PDB entry 8UTA | X-ray diffraction, 3.05 A resolution | chains H and L of the 3 polymer chains in the assembly

Chain H:
Molecule: Fab BL3-6 S97N heavy chain
Source organism: Mus musculus
Notes: antibody fragment or engineered binder
Amino-acid sequence (233 residues; row label = number of the first residue in the row):
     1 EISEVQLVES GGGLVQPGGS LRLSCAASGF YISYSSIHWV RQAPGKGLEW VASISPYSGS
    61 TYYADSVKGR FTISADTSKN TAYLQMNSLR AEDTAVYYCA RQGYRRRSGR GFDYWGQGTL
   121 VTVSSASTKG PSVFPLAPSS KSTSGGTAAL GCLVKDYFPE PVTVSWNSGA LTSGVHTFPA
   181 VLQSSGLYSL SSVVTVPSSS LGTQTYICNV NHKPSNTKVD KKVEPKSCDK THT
Disordered / not traced: 1-3, 229-233
Cystine bridges: Cys25-Cys99, Cys152-Cys208

Chain L:
Molecule: Fab BL3-6 S97N light chain
Source organism: Mus musculus
Notes: antibody fragment or engineered binder
Amino-acid sequence (215 residues; numbered 1 to 215; the number before each row is that of its first residue):
     1 SDIQMTQSPS SLSASVGDRV TITCRASQSV SSAVAWYQQK PGKAPKLLIY SASSLYSGVP
    61 SRFSGSRSGT DFTLTISSLQ PEDFATYYCQ QSYSFPNTFG QGTKVEIKRT VAAPSVFIFP
   121 PSDEQLKSGT ASVVCLLNNF YPREAKVQWK VDNALQSGNS QESVTEQDSK DSTYSLSSTL
   181 TLSKADYEKH KVYACEVTHQ GLSSPVTKSF NRGEC
Cystine bridges: Cys24-Cys89, Cys135-Cys195

Interface between chain H and chain L:
Cross-chain cystine bridges: Cys228(H)-Cys215(L)
Residue-residue contacts (71):
  Val40(H) with Phe99(L), hydrophobic
  Gln42(H) with Gln39(L), hydrogen bond; Tyr88(L)
  Gly47(H) with Tyr88(L)
  Leu48(H) with Gln39(L); Pro45(L), hydrophobic; Tyr88(L), hydrophobic; Phe99(L)
  Trp50(H) with Pro96(L), hydrophobic; Asn97(L); Phe99(L)
  Ser53(H) with Phe95(L)
  Tyr62(H) with Phe95(L), hydrophobic
  Tyr63(H) with Pro96(L)
  Asp65(H) with Asp2(L)
  Tyr98(H) with Gln39(L), hydrogen bond; Lys43(L), hydrogen bond (side chain-backbone); Ala44(L), hydrophobic
  Arg107(H) with Tyr50(L), hydrogen bond (backbone-side chain); Ser57(L)
  Ser108(H) with Tyr50(L)
  Gly109(H) with Tyr50(L); Ser51(L)
  Arg110(H) with Ser92(L), hydrogen bond (side chain-backbone); Tyr93(L)
  Gly111(H) with Tyr37(L)
  Phe112(H) with Tyr37(L), hydrogen bond (backbone-side chain); Leu47(L); Gln90(L)
  Asp113(H) with Leu47(L); Tyr56(L)
  Tyr114(H) with Tyr56(L)
  Trp115(H) with Ala44(L), hydrophobic; Pro45(L)
  Gly116(H) with Ala44(L)
  Phe134(H) with Ser122(L); Glu124(L); Gln125(L)
  Pro135(H) with Ser122(L); Glu124(L)
  Leu136(H) with Phe119(L), hydrophobic
  Ala137(H) with Phe119(L)
  Thr143(H) with Phe117(L)
  Thr147(H) with Phe117(L)
  Ala149(H) with Phe117(L), hydrophobic; Phe119(L)
  Lys155(H) with Gln125(L); Ser132(L)
  His176(H) with Asn138(L); Asn139(L); Asp168(L), salt bridge; Ser175(L)
  Phe178(H) with Leu136(L), hydrophobic; Ser163(L); Thr165(L); Ser175(L); Leu176(L); Ser177(L)
  Pro179(H) with Ser163(L), hydrogen bond (backbone-side chain); Val164(L)
  Val181(H) with Gln161(L); Glu162(L); Ser163(L)
  Leu182(H) with Gln161(L)
  Gln183(H) with Gln161(L)
  Ser191(H) with Ser177(L)
  Val193(H) with Leu136(L), hydrophobic
  Lys221(H) with Glu124(L), salt bridge
  Lys226(H) with Cys215(L)
  Ser227(H) with Cys215(L)
  Cys228(H) with Cys215(L), disulfide
Interface residues without a listed pair, chain H (50 interface residues in all): His38, Lys46, Ser140, Ser144, Ala148, Leu150, Leu153, Thr177, Ser184, Thr195
Interface residues without a listed pair, chain L (45 interface residues in all): Ala33, Ala35, Ser128, Thr130, Val134, Thr181, Lys208

Summary:
50 residues of chain H and 45 residues of chain L are in contact, with 1 disulfide bond, 7 hydrogen bonds and
2 salt bridges. Polar contacts include His176(H)-Asp168(L), Lys221(H)-Glu124(L) and Gln42(H)-Gln39(L).
Here chain H is Fab BL3-6 S97N heavy chain and chain L is Fab BL3-6 S97N light chain, both from Mus musculus.
Entry 8UTA (yjdF riboswitch from R. gauvreauii in complex with proflavine bound to Fab BL3-6 S97N) was
determined by X-ray diffraction (same publication as 8UIW).
